8PAI - chains A and B; structure by X-ray diffraction, 1.80 A resolution.

Chain A (and B):
Molecule: Histidine triad nucleotide-binding protein 1
Organism: Homo sapiens
Notes: EC 3.-.-.-; chain B of this document is another copy of the same molecule, construct and numbering; everything in this record applies to it too
UniProtKB: P49773 (HINT1_HUMAN); residues 1-126 here = UniProt positions 1-126
Sequence (126 residues; numbered 1 to 126; the number before each row is that of its first residue):
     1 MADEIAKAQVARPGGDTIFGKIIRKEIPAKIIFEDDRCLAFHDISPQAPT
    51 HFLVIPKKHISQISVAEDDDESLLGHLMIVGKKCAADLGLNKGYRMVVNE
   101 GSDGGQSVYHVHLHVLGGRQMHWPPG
Disordered / not traced: 1-10 (chain B: 1-14)
Swiss-Prot annotation at these positions:
  - motif: His110 to His114 (Histidine triad motif)
  - active site: His112 (Tele-AMP-histidine intermediate)
  - binding site (AMP): Asp43, Ile44, Asn99, Gly105 to Ser107, His112 to His114
  - modified residue: Ala2 (N-acetylalanine), Lys21 (N6-acetyllysine), Lys30 (N6-acetyllysine), Ser45 (Phosphoserine), Ser72 (Phosphoserine)
  - natural variant: Arg37 (R37P: In NMAN), His51 (H51R: In NMAN), Cys84 (C84R: In NMAN), Gly89 (G89V: In NMAN), Gly93 (G93D: In NMAN), His112 (H112N: In NMAN)
  - mutagenesis: Phe33 (F33S: Loss of SUMO-specific isopeptidase activity), Glu34 (E34K: Reduced SUMO-specific isopeptidase activity), Cys38 (C38R: No effect on SUMO-specific isopeptidase activity), Asp43 (D43N: Approximately 50-fold increased affinity for tryptamine adenosine phosphoramidate), Ile44 (I44F: Approximately 10-fold increased affinity for tryptamine adenosine phosphoramidate; I44W: Approximately 30-fold increased affinity for tryptamine adenosine phosphoramidate), His51 (H51A: No effect on affinity for 3-indolepropionic acyl-adenylate but a 13.8-fold increased affinity for tryptamine adenosine phosphoramidate monoester), Lys57 (K57N: Loss of SUMO-specific isopeptidase activity), Val97 (V97D: Loss of dimerization. Strongly reduced adenosine 5'-monophosphoramidase activity ...), Gly105 (G105A: Reduces adenosine 5'-monophosphoramidase activity), Ser107 (S107A: Reduces adenosine 5'-monophosphoramidase activity), His110 (H110A: No significant effect on affinity for 3-indolepropionic acyl-adenylate and tryptamine adenosine phosphoramidate monoester), His114 (H114A: Nearly abolishes adenosine 5'-monophosphoramidase activity ...), 1 further mutagenesis entry in UniProt
Ligand contacts: XKO (5'-O-[N-(3-Indolepropionic acid)sulfamoyl] N2-methyl-2-aminoethenoadenosine): Ile18, Phe19, Ile22, Ile27, Phe41, His42, Asp43, Ile44, Ser45, His51, Leu53, Asn99, Gly105, Gln106, Ser107, Val108, His112, His114
From the paper describing this entry:
  - binding site for XKO: Ile18, Phe19, Ile22, Phe41, Asp43, Ile44, Ser107, His112
  - catalytic residues: His112 (citing earlier work)

Chain A / chain B interface:
Pairs across the interface - 98 pairs, chain A then chain B:
  Arg37(A) - Glu71(B)  salt bridge
  Gln47(A) - Trp123(B)
  Gln47(A) - Pro124(B)
  His51(A) - Trp123(B)
  Ile63(A) - Met78(B)  hydrophobic
  Ile63(A) - Lys82(B)
  Ile63(A) - Tyr94(B)
  Ser64(A) - Lys82(B)  hydrogen bond (backbone-side chain)
  Ser64(A) - Tyr94(B)
  Ala66(A) - Lys82(B)  hydrogen bond (backbone-side chain)
  Glu67(A) - Ile79(B)
  Asp68(A) - Lys83(B)  salt bridge
  Glu71(A) - Ser72(B)
  Glu71(A) - Gly75(B)
  Glu71(A) - His76(B)  salt bridge
  Glu71(A) - Ile79(B)
  Ser72(A) - Glu71(B)
  Ser72(A) - Ser72(B)  hydrogen bond
  Leu74(A) - Met78(B)  hydrophobic
  Leu74(A) - Ile79(B)  hydrophobic
  Gly75(A) - Glu71(B)
  Gly75(A) - Gly75(B)
  His76(A) - Glu71(B)  salt bridge
  Met78(A) - Leu74(B)
  Met78(A) - Met78(B)  hydrophobic
  Ile79(A) - Ala66(B)  hydrophobic
  Ile79(A) - Glu67(B)
  Ile79(A) - Glu71(B)
  Ile79(A) - Leu74(B)  hydrophobic
  Lys82(A) - Ile63(B)
  Lys82(A) - Ser64(B)  hydrogen bond (side chain-backbone)
  Lys82(A) - Ala66(B)  hydrogen bond (side chain-backbone)
  Lys83(A) - Asp68(B)  salt bridge
  Lys92(A) - Gly101(B)
  Lys92(A) - Ser102(B)  hydrogen bond (backbone-backbone)
  Lys92(A) - Asp103(B)  hydrogen bond (backbone-backbone)
  Gly93(A) - Glu100(B)
  Gly93(A) - Asp103(B)
  Tyr94(A) - Ile63(B)
  Tyr94(A) - Ser64(B)
  Tyr94(A) - Asn99(B)
  Tyr94(A) - Glu100(B)  hydrogen bond (backbone-backbone)
  Tyr94(A) - Gly104(B)
  Arg95(A) - Val97(B)
  Arg95(A) - Val98(B)
  Arg95(A) - Asn99(B)  hydrogen bond
  Arg95(A) - Gly104(B)  hydrogen bond (side chain-backbone)
  Arg95(A) - Pro125(B)  hydrogen bond (side chain-backbone)
  Arg95(A) - Gly126(B)
  Met96(A) - Met96(B)
  Met96(A) - Val97(B)
  Met96(A) - Val98(B)  hydrogen bond (backbone-backbone)
  Val97(A) - Arg95(B)
  Val97(A) - Met96(B)
  Val98(A) - Met78(B)  hydrophobic
  Val98(A) - Arg95(B)
  Val98(A) - Met96(B)  hydrogen bond (backbone-backbone)
  Asn99(A) - Tyr94(B)
  Asn99(A) - Arg95(B)  hydrogen bond
  Asn99(A) - Trp123(B)
  Glu100(A) - Gly93(B)
  Glu100(A) - Tyr94(B)  hydrogen bond (backbone-backbone)
  Ser102(A) - Lys92(B)  hydrogen bond (backbone-backbone)
  Ser102(A) - Gln120(B)  hydrogen bond (backbone-side chain)
  Asp103(A) - Lys92(B)  hydrogen bond (backbone-backbone)
  Asp103(A) - Gly93(B)
  Asp103(A) - Arg119(B)
  Asp103(A) - Gln120(B)  hydrogen bond (backbone-side chain)
  Asp103(A) - Met121(B)  hydrogen bond (backbone-backbone)
  Gly104(A) - Tyr94(B)
  Gly104(A) - Arg95(B)  hydrogen bond (backbone-side chain)
  His114(A) - Trp123(B)
  Arg119(A) - Asp103(B)
  Arg119(A) - Gly126(B)  hydrogen bond (side chain-backbone)
  Gln120(A) - Ser102(B)  hydrogen bond (side chain-backbone)
  Gln120(A) - Asp103(B)  hydrogen bond (side chain-backbone)
  Met121(A) - Asp103(B)  hydrogen bond (backbone-backbone)
  Met121(A) - Pro125(B)
  Met121(A) - Gly126(B)
  His122(A) - Gly126(B)  hydrogen bond (backbone-backbone)
  Trp123(A) - Gln47(B)
  Trp123(A) - Asn99(B)
  Trp123(A) - His114(B)
  Pro124(A) - Gln47(B)
  Pro124(A) - Arg119(B)
  Pro124(A) - Gly126(B)
  Pro125(A) - Arg95(B)  hydrogen bond (backbone-side chain)
  Pro125(A) - Val97(B)  hydrophobic
  Pro125(A) - Met121(B)
  Pro125(A) - Pro125(B)
  Pro125(A) - Gly126(B)
  Gly126(A) - Arg95(B)
  Gly126(A) - Arg119(B)  hydrogen bond (backbone-side chain)
  Gly126(A) - Met121(B)
  Gly126(A) - His122(B)  hydrogen bond (backbone-backbone)
  Gly126(A) - Pro124(B)
  Gly126(A) - Pro125(B)
  Gly126(A) - Gly126(B)
Other interface residues (no listed pair), chain A (43 interface residues in all): Val65, Gly101, Gly105, Leu116, Gly118
Other interface residues (no listed pair), chain B (42 interface residues in all): His51, Val65, Gly105, Leu116, Gly118

Summary:
The interface between chain A and chain B involves 43 residues on one side and 42 on the other, with 29
hydrogen bonds and 5 salt bridges. Among the polar pairs are Arg37(A)-Glu71(B), Asp68(A)-Lys83(B) and
Glu71(A)-His76(B). From the paper: the catalytic residue His112(A); a binding site for XKO at Ile18(A),
Phe19(A) and Ile22(A) among others.
Both chains are Histidine triad nucleotide-binding protein 1 (Homo sapiens). Entry 8PAI (Crystal structure of
human Histidine Triad Nucleotide-Binding Protein 1 in complex with 5'-O-[N-(3-Indolepropionic acid)sulfamoyl]
N2-methyl-2-aminoethenoadenosine) was determined by X-ray diffraction, deposited together with 8PA6, 8PA9 and
8PAF.
